Entry 7SSA (electron microscopy, 3.20 A resolution); this record covers chains B and J of the 12 polymer chains in the assembly.

Chain B:
Molecule: Histone H4
Source organism: Xenopus laevis
UniProt: P62799 (H4_XENLA); residues 0-102 here correspond to UniProt positions 1-103 (UniProt number = residue number + 1)
Chain sequence (103 residues; row label = number of the first residue in the row; numbering starts at 0):
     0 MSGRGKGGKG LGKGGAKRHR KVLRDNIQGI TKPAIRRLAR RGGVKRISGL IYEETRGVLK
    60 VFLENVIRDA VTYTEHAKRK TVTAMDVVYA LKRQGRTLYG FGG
Unresolved in the structure: 0-24
Curated features (UniProtKB/Swiss-Prot):
  - DNA-binding region: Lys16 to Lys20
  - modified residue: Ser1 (N-acetylserine), Arg3 (Asymmetric dimethylarginine), Lys5 (N6-(2-hydroxyisobutyryl)lysine), Lys8 (N6-(2-hydroxyisobutyryl)lysine), Lys12 (N6-(2-hydroxyisobutyryl)lysine), Lys16 (N6-(2-hydroxyisobutyryl)lysine), Lys20 (N6,N6,N6-trimethyllysine), Lys31 (N6-(2-hydroxyisobutyryl)lysine), Lys44 (N6-(2-hydroxyisobutyryl)lysine), Ser47 (Phosphoserine), Tyr51 (Phosphotyrosine), Lys59 (N6-(2-hydroxyisobutyryl)lysine), Lys77 (N6-(2-hydroxyisobutyryl)lysine), Lys79 (N6-(2-hydroxyisobutyryl)lysine), Tyr88 (Phosphotyrosine), Lys91 (N6-(2-hydroxyisobutyryl)lysine)
  - cross-link (Glycyl lysine isopeptide (Lys-Gly)): Lys31 (interchain with G-Cter in UFM1), Lys91 (interchain with G-Cter in ubiquitin)

Chain J:
Molecule: 149-nt DNA strand
Source organism: synthetic construct
Sequence (149 nucleotides; each row starts with the number of its first residue; numbers below 1 keep their minus sign (DA-74 is residue -74)):
   -74 ATCAGGATGT ATATATCTGA GACGTCCCTG GAGACTAGGG AGTAATCCCC TTGGCGGTTA
   -14 AAACGCGGGG GACAGCGCGT ACGTGCGTTT AAGCGGTGCT AGAGCTGTCT ACGACCAATT
    46 GAGCGGCCTG GTCACGTGAC CTCTCCGAT
Unresolved in the structure: -74 to -73, 65-74

How chain B and chain J interact:
Pairs across the interface (13):
  Arg35(B) - DG8(J)  salt bridge to the phosphate
  Arg39(B) - DG8(J)  salt bridge to the phosphate
  Arg45(B) - DC7(J)  sugar contact
  Arg45(B) - DG8(J)  phosphate contact
  Ile46(B) - DC7(J)  phosphate contact
  Ile46(B) - DG8(J)  hydrogen bond to the phosphate
  Ser47(B) - DC7(J)  hydrogen bond to the phosphate
  Gly48(B) - DC7(J)  hydrogen bond to the phosphate
  Arg78(B) - DA28(J)  phosphate contact
  Lys79(B) - DG27(J)  salt bridge to the phosphate
  Lys79(B) - DA28(J)  hydrogen bond to the phosphate
  Thr80(B) - DG27(J)  hydrogen bond to the phosphate
  Thr80(B) - DA28(J)  hydrogen bond to the phosphate
Also at the interface, not in a pair above, chain B (11 interface residues in all): Lys44, Tyr51
Also at the interface, not in a pair above, chain J (5 interface residues in all): DT9

Overview:
11 residues of chain B and 5 residues of chain J are in contact; the contacts include 6 hydrogen bonds and 3
salt bridges. Among the polar pairs are Ile46(B)-DG8(J), Ser47(B)-DC7(J) and Gly48(B)-DC7(J). UniProt lists a
DNA-binding region on chain B.
Here chain B is Histone H4 (Xenopus laevis) and chain J is a 149-nt DNA strand (synthetic construct). Entry
7SSA (Cryo-EM structure of pioneer factor Cbf1 bound to the nucleosome) was determined by electron microscopy.
